Entry 8UKQ (X-ray diffraction, 3.50 A resolution); this record covers chains A and H of the 13 polymer chains in the assembly.

== Chain A ==
Protein: DNA-directed RNA polymerase II subunit RPB1
Organism: Saccharomyces cerevisiae S288C
Notes: EC 2.7.7.6
UniProt: P04050 (RPB1_YEAST); numbering as in UniProt (aligned over 1-1733)
Chain sequence (1733 residues; each row starts with the number of its first residue):
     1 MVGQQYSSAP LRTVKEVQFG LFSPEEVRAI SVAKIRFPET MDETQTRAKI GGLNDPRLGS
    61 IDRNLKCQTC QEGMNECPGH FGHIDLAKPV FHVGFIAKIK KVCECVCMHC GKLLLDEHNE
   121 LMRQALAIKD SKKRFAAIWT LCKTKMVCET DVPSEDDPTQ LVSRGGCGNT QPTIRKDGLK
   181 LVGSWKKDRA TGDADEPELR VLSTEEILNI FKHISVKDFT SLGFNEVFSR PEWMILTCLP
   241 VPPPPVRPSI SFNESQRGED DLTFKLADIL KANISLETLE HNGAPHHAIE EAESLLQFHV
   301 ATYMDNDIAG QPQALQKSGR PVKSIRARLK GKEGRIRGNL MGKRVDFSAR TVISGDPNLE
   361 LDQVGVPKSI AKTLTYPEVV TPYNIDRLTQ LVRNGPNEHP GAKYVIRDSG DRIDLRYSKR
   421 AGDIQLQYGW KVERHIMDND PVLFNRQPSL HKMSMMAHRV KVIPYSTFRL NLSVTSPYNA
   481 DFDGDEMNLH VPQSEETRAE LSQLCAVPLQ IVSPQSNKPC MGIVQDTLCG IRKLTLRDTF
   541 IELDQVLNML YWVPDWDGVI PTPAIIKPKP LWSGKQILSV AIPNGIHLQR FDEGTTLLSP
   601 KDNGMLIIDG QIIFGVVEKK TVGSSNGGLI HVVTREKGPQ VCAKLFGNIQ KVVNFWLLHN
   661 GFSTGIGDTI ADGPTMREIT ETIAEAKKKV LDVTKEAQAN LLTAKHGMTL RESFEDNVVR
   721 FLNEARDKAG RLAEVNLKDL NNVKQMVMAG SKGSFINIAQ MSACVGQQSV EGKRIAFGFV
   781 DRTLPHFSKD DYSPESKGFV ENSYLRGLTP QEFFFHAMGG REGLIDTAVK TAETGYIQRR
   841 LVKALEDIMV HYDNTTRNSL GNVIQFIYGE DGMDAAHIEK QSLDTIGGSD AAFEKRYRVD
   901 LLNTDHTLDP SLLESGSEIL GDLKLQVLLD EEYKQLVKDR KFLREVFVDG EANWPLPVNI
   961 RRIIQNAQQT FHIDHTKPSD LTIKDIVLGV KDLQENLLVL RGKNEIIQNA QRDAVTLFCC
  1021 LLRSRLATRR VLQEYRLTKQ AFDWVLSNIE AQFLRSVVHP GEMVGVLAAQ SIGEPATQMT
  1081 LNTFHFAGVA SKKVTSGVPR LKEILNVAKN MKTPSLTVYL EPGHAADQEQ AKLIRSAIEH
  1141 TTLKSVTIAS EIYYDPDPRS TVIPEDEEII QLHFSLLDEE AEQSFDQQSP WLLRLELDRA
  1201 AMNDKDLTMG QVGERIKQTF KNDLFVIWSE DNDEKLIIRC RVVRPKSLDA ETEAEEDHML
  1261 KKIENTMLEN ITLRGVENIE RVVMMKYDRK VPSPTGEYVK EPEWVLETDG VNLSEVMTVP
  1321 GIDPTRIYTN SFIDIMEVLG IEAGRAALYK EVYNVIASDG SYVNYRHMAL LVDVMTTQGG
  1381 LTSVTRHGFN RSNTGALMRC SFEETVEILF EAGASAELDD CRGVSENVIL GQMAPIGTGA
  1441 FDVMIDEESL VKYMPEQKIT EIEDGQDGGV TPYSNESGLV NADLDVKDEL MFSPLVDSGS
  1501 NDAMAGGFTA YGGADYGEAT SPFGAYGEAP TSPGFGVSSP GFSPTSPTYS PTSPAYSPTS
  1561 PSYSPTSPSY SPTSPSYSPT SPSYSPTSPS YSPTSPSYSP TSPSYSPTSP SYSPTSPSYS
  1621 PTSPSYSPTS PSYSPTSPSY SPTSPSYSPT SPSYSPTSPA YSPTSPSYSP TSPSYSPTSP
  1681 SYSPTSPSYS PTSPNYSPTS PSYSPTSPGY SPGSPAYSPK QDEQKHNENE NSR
Unresolved in the structure: 1-2, 154-160, 187-198, 250-256, 1082-1091, 1177-1187, 1244-1256, 1447-1733
UniProt features mapped onto this chain:
  - region: P248 to D260 (Lid loop), N306 to K323 (Rudder loop), P810 to E822 (Bridging helix)
  - binding site (Zn(2+)): C67, C70, C77, H80, C107, C110, C148, C167
  - binding site (Mg(2+)): D481, D483, D485
  - modified residue: T1471 (Phosphothreonine)
  - cross-link (Glycyl lysine isopeptide (Lys-Gly)): K695 (interchain with G-Cter in ubiquitin), K1246 (interchain with G-Cter in ubiquitin), K1350 (interchain with G-Cter in ubiquitin)
  - natural variant: S1653 to P1659 (deletion: In strain: A364A)
  - mutagenesis: K1246 (K1246R: Impairs ubiquitination during transcription stress)

== Chain H ==
Protein: DNA-directed RNA polymerases I, II, and III subunit RPABC3
Organism: Saccharomyces cerevisiae S288C
UniProt: P20436 (RPAB3_YEAST); residues 1-146 here = UniProt positions 1-146
Chain sequence (146 residues; each row starts with the number of its first residue):
     1 MSNTLFDDIF QVSEVDPGRY NKVCRIEAAS TTQDQCKLTL DINVELFPVA AQDSLTVTIA
    61 SSLNLEDTPA NDSSATRSWR PPQAGDRSLA DDYDYVMYGT AYKFEEVSKD LIAVYYSFGG
   121 LLMRLEGNYR NLNNLKQENA YLLIRR
Unresolved in the structure: 1, 64-75
UniProt features mapped onto this chain:
  - region: D16 to T39 (Non-specific ssDNA binding)
  - modified residue: S2 (N-acetylserine), T68 (Phosphothreonine)

== Chain A / chain H interface ==
Pairs across the interface (66; chain A residue first):
  R537(A) - Y20(H)  hydrogen bond
  R537(A) - V23(H)
  R537(A) - R25(H)
  R537(A) - D41(H)  salt bridge
  R537(A) - G120(H)
  R537(A) - L121(H)
  D538(A) - Y20(H)
  D538(A) - N21(H)  hydrogen bond (side chain-backbone)
  D538(A) - K22(H)  hydrogen bond (side chain-backbone)
  D538(A) - V23(H)  hydrogen bond (side chain-backbone)
  F540(A) - V23(H)  hydrophobic
  G558(A) - S78(H)
  V559(A) - T76(H)
  V559(A) - R77(H)
  V559(A) - S78(H)
  I560(A) - S78(H)
  I560(A) - W79(H)  hydrogen bond (backbone-backbone)
  P561(A) - W79(H)
  T562(A) - Y98(H)
  P563(A) - W79(H)
  P563(A) - Y98(H)
  A564(A) - M97(H)
  A564(A) - Y98(H)  hydrogen bond (backbone-backbone)
  A564(A) - G119(H)
  I565(A) - L46(H)  hydrophobic
  I565(A) - Y95(H)
  I565(A) - V96(H)
  I565(A) - M97(H)  hydrophobic
  I566(A) - V96(H)  hydrogen bond (backbone-backbone)
  I566(A) - Y98(H)  hydrophobic
  I566(A) - Y141(H)  hydrophobic
  K567(A) - L89(H)
  K567(A) - D91(H)  salt bridge
  K567(A) - D92(H)  hydrogen bond (side chain-backbone)
  K567(A) - Y93(H)  hydrogen bond (side chain-backbone)
  K567(A) - D94(H)
  K567(A) - V96(H)  hydrogen bond (backbone-backbone)
  P568(A) - L46(H)  hydrophobic
  P568(A) - D94(H)
  P568(A) - V96(H)
  P570(A) - W79(H)  hydrophobic
  L571(A) - L46(H)  hydrophobic
  W572(A) - W79(H)  hydrophobic
  S573(A) - G119(H)
  K575(A) - G120(H)
  L597(A) - Y102(H)  hydrogen bond (backbone-side chain)
  L597(A) - K103(H)
  L597(A) - Y115(H)  hydrophobic
  L597(A) - L122(H)
  L598(A) - R25(H)  hydrogen bond (backbone-side chain)
  L598(A) - T39(H)
  L598(A) - Y102(H)
  L598(A) - L122(H)
  L598(A) - R124(H)
  S599(A) - R25(H)
  P600(A) - R25(H)
  D602(A) - Y20(H)  hydrogen bond
  L606(A) - Y102(H)  hydrophobic
  I613(A) - Y102(H)  hydrophobic
  I613(A) - S117(H)  hydrogen bond (backbone-side chain)
  I613(A) - G120(H)
  I613(A) - L122(H)
  F614(A) - L122(H)  hydrophobic
  D739(A) - R19(H)  salt bridge
  M748(A) - R19(H)
  D974(A) - K136(H)
Other interface residues (no listed pair), chain A (37 interface residues in all): L543, K569, Q576, K601, V616, K744, H972
Other interface residues (no listed pair), chain H (35 interface residues in all): N43, M123

== Summary ==
37 residues of chain A and 35 residues of chain H are in contact, with 14 hydrogen bonds and 3 salt bridges.
Polar contacts include R537(A)-D41(H), K567(A)-D91(H) and D739(A)-R19(H).
Here chain A is DNA-directed RNA polymerase II subunit RPB1 and chain H is DNA-directed RNA polymerases I, II,
and III subunit RPABC3, both from Saccharomyces cerevisiae S288C. Entry 8UKQ (RNA polymerase II elongation
complex with Fapy-dG lesion in apo state) was determined by X-ray diffraction together with 8UKR, 8UKS, 8UKT
and 8UKU from the same study.
